4XWT - chains A and B; structure by X-ray diffraction, 2.00 A resolution.

== Chain A (and B) ==
Protein: DR2417
From: Deinococcus radiodurans
Notes: chain B of this document is another copy of the same molecule, construct and numbering; everything in this record applies to it too
UniProt: H9CZL7 (H9CZL7_DEIRD); residue numbers follow UniProt; this construct covers 1-559
Amino-acid sequence (559 residues; row label = number of the first residue in the row):
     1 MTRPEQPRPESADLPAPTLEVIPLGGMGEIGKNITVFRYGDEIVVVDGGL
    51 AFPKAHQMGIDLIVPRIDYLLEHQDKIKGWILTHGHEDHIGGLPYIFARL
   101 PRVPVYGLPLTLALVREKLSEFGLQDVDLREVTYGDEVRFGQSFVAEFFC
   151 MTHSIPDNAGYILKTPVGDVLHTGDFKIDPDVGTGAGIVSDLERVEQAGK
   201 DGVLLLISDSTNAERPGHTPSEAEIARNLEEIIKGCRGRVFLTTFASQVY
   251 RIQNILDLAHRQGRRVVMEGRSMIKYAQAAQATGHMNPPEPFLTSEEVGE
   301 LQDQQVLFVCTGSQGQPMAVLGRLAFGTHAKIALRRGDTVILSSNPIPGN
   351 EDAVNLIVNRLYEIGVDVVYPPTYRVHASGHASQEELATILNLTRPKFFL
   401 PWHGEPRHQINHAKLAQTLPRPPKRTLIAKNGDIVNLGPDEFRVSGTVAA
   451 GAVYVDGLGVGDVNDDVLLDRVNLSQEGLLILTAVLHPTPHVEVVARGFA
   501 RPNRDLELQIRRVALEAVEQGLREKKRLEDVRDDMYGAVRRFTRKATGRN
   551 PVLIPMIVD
Disordered / not traced: 1-15, 559
Bound ions: Mn2+: G59, D456; Zn2+ site 1: H84, H86, H153, D175; Zn2+ site 2: D88, H89, D175, H403
Residues lining bound ligands: uridine-5'-monophosphate (U5P): H86, H153, S154, T211, F245, S247, I347, P348, H377, S379, G380, H381
From the paper describing this entry:
  - Zn2+ coordination: H84, H86, D88, H89, H153, D175, H403
  - mutagenesis - D175A: abolished catalytic activity
  - catalytic residues: D88, H381 (proposed by the authors, not directly observed)
  - Mn2+ coordination: G59, D456
  - mutagenesis - D61A, H377A, S379A, H381A, D456A, E477A: decreased catalytic activity
  - mutagenesis - D61A: decreased binding to DR2417 (chain A)
  - mutagenesis - D61A: increased catalytic activity on double hairpin RNA

== Chain A / chain B interface ==
Pairs across the interface (88; chain A residue first):
  M58(A) - S475(B)  hydrogen bond
  G59(A) - Q476(B)
  E214(A) - Y370(B)  hydrogen bond
  P348(A) - D352(B)
  G349(A) - D352(B)
  E351(A) - E351(B)
  D352(A) - G349(B)
  N355(A) - E405(B)  hydrogen bond
  N355(A) - R407(B)  hydrogen bond
  V358(A) - R407(B)
  N359(A) - E405(B)  hydrogen bond
  N359(A) - P406(B)
  N359(A) - R407(B)  hydrogen bond (side chain-backbone)
  Y362(A) - R407(B)
  Y362(A) - I410(B)
  Y362(A) - N411(B)  hydrogen bond
  E363(A) - P406(B)
  Y370(A) - E214(B)  hydrogen bond
  Y370(A) - R407(B)  hydrogen bond
  E405(A) - N355(B)  hydrogen bond
  E405(A) - N359(B)  hydrogen bond
  P406(A) - N359(B)
  P406(A) - E363(B)
  R407(A) - N355(B)  hydrogen bond
  R407(A) - V358(B)
  R407(A) - N359(B)  hydrogen bond (backbone-side chain)
  R407(A) - Y362(B)
  R407(A) - Y370(B)  hydrogen bond
  I410(A) - Y362(B)  hydrophobic
  N411(A) - Y362(B)  hydrogen bond
  D456(A) - T547(B)
  D456(A) - R549(B)  salt bridge
  G457(A) - T547(B)
  L458(A) - K545(B)
  L458(A) - T547(B)  hydrogen bond (backbone-backbone)
  G459(A) - T547(B)
  G461(A) - R501(B)  hydrogen bond (backbone-side chain)
  D462(A) - A500(B)
  D462(A) - R501(B)  hydrogen bond (backbone-backbone)
  D462(A) - R549(B)  salt bridge
  V463(A) - R549(B)
  V467(A) - G498(B)
  V467(A) - F499(B)
  V467(A) - A500(B)
  V467(A) - R501(B)
  D470(A) - R497(B)  salt bridge
  D470(A) - G498(B)  hydrogen bond (side chain-backbone)
  R471(A) - S475(B)
  R471(A) - G498(B)  hydrogen bond (side chain-backbone)
  R471(A) - F499(B)  hydrogen bond (side chain-backbone)
  L474(A) - L474(B)  hydrophobic
  S475(A) - M58(B)  hydrogen bond
  S475(A) - R471(B)
  S475(A) - S475(B)  hydrogen bond
  Q476(A) - M58(B)
  Q476(A) - G59(B)
  Q476(A) - R471(B)
  L479(A) - L479(B)  hydrophobic
  L479(A) - I554(B)  hydrophobic
  I481(A) - I481(B)  hydrophobic
  I481(A) - I554(B)  hydrophobic
  R497(A) - D470(B)  salt bridge
  R497(A) - L474(B)
  G498(A) - V467(B)
  G498(A) - D470(B)
  G498(A) - R471(B)  hydrogen bond (backbone-side chain)
  F499(A) - V463(B)
  F499(A) - V467(B)
  F499(A) - R471(B)  hydrogen bond (backbone-side chain)
  A500(A) - D462(B)
  A500(A) - V467(B)
  R501(A) - G461(B)  hydrogen bond (side chain-backbone)
  R501(A) - D462(B)  hydrogen bond (backbone-backbone)
  R501(A) - V467(B)
  K545(A) - L458(B)
  A546(A) - L458(B)
  T547(A) - D456(B)
  T547(A) - G457(B)
  T547(A) - L458(B)  hydrogen bond (backbone-backbone)
  T547(A) - G459(B)
  G548(A) - L458(B)
  R549(A) - D456(B)  salt bridge
  R549(A) - D462(B)  salt bridge
  R549(A) - V463(B)
  R549(A) - R471(B)
  I554(A) - I481(B)  hydrophobic
  I554(A) - R497(B)
  M556(A) - M556(B)  hydrophobic
Other interface residues (no listed pair), chain A (50 interface residues in all): T373, N464, G478, V495, V552
Other interface residues (no listed pair), chain B (50 interface residues in all): P348, T373, G478, T483, V495, A546, G548, V552

== In short ==
The chain A/chain B interface involves 50 residues from each chain, with 28 hydrogen bonds and 6 salt bridges.
Among the polar pairs are D456(A)-R549(B), D462(A)-R549(B) and D470(A)-R497(B). The paper reports catalytic
residues D88(A) and H381(A); D61A, H377A and S379A of chain A, among others, reduce catalytic activity; 7
substitutions were tested in all.
Chain A and chain B are both DR2417 (Deinococcus radiodurans); the structure, Crystal structure of RNase J
complexed with UMP, was determined by X-ray diffraction together with 4XWW from the same study.
